7MTP - chains M and N of the 60 polymer chains in the assembly; structure by electron microscopy, 2.79 A resolution.

Chain M (and N):
Molecule: Capsid protein VP1
Source organism: Adeno-associated virus 9
Notes: chain N of this document is another copy of the same molecule, construct and numbering; everything in this record applies to it too
UniProtKB: Q6JC40 (Q6JC40_9VIRU); residue numbers follow UniProt; this construct covers 219-736
Amino-acid sequence (518 residues; row label = number of the first residue in the row):
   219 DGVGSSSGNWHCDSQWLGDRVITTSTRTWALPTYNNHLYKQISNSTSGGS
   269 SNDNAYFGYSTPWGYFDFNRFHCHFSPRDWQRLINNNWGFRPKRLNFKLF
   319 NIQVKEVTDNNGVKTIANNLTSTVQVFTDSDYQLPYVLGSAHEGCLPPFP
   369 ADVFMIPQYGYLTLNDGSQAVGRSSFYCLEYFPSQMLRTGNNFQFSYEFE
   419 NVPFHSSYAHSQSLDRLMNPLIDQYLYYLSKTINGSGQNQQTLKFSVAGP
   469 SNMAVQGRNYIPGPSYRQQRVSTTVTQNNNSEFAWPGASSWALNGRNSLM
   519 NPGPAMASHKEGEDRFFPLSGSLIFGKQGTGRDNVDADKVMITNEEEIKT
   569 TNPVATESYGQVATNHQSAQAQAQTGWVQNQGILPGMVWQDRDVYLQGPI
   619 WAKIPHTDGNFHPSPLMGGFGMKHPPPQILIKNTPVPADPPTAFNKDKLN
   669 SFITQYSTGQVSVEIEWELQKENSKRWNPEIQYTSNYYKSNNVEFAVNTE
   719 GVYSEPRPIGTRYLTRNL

Interface between chain M and chain N:
Residue-residue contacts (106; chain M residue first):
  Val221(M) with Arg406(N), hydrogen bond (backbone-side chain)
  Gly222(M) with Val221(N); Arg406(N); Thr407(N); Asn409(N)
  Ser223(M) with Asp219(N), hydrogen bond (side chain-backbone); Arg406(N); Asn409(N)
  Ser224(M) with Met404(N); Asn409(N), hydrogen bond (backbone-side chain)
  Gly226(M) with Met404(N)
  Asn227(M) with Gln403(N); Met404(N)
  Trp228(M) with Gln343(N); Glu398(N), hydrogen bond (side chain-backbone); Phe400(N); Pro401(N); Ser402(N), hydrogen bond (backbone-backbone); Met404(N), hydrophobic
  His229(M) with Pro401(N)
  Cys230(M) with Tyr399(N); Phe400(N); Pro401(N)
  Ser232(M) with Tyr399(N), hydrogen bond
  Ala248(M) with Pro655(N), hydrophobic; Leu667(N), hydrophobic
  Pro250(M) with Pro658(N), hydrophobic; Pro659(N)
  Tyr252(M) with Thr660(N)
  Ser294(M) with Tyr399(N), hydrogen bond
  Asp297(M) with Tyr399(N), hydrogen bond
  Asn319(M) with Met404(N), hydrogen bond; Arg406(N)
  Ile320(M) with Arg406(N)
  Gln321(M) with Thr339(N), hydrogen bond; Ser340(N); Val654(N)
  Lys323(M) with Asn337(N); Thr339(N); Val654(N)
  Val325(M) with Asp657(N)
  Val331(M) with Asn328(N)
  Thr333(M) with Asn328(N)
  Ile334(M) with Glu324(N); Ala656(N), hydrophobic; Asp657(N)
  Asn336(M) with Glu324(N); Asn337(N), hydrogen bond; Thr339(N), hydrogen bond
  Leu338(M) with Thr339(N)
  Glu361(M) with Lys664(N)
  Gly362(M) with Phe662(N)
  Phe367(M) with Tyr257(N), hydrophobic; Phe394(N), hydrophobic; Cys396(N), hydrophobic
  Pro368(M) with Cys396(N); Glu398(N)
  Ala369(M) with Tyr257(N), hydrophobic; Glu398(N)
  Asp370(M) with Lys666(N), salt bridge
  Val371(M) with Pro653(N), hydrophobic; Lys666(N); Leu667(N), hydrogen bond (backbone-backbone); Phe670(N), hydrophobic
  Phe372(M) with Leu667(N)
  Met373(M) with Pro658(N), hydrophobic; Pro659(N); Ala661(N); Phe662(N); Asn663(N)
  Ile374(M) with Phe662(N)
  Pro375(M) with Phe662(N), hydrophobic
  Thr407(M) with Arg406(N)
  Tyr674(M) with Pro655(N), hydrogen bond (side chain-backbone); Ala656(N); Asp657(N)
  Thr676(M) with Pro655(N)
  Tyr705(M) with Val389(N); Arg391(N)
  Tyr706(M) with Val389(N)
  Lys707(M) with Asp384(N); Gln387(N); Ala388(N); Val389(N)
  Ser708(M) with Gln387(N); Ala388(N), hydrogen bond (backbone-backbone); Val389(N)
  Asn709(M) with Gln259(N); Phe275(N); Gln387(N), hydrogen bond
  Asn710(M) with Gln259(N), hydrogen bond
  Val711(M) with Tyr277(N); Ala388(N), hydrophobic; Ser392(N)
  Ala714(M) with Tyr277(N); Phe394(N), hydrophobic
  Val715(M) with Tyr257(N); Tyr277(N), hydrophobic; Phe394(N), hydrophobic
  Asn716(M) with Lys258(N); Gln259(N)
  Thr717(M) with Lys258(N); Gln259(N)
  Glu718(M) with Leu256(N)
  Gly719(M) with Tyr257(N); Lys666(N), hydrogen bond (backbone-side chain)
Also at the interface, not in a pair above, chain M (61 interface residues in all): Asp231, Thr246, Thr251, Phe318, Gly408, Gln678, Ser703, Asn704, Val720
Also at the interface, not in a pair above, chain N (55 interface residues in all): Thr264, Asn336, Leu338, Gly390, Leu405, Gly408, Thr652, Ile671

In short:
61 residues of chain M face 55 of chain N across their interface, with 18 hydrogen bonds and 1 salt bridge.
Polar pairs include Asp370(M)-Lys666(N), Val221(M)-Arg406(N) and Ser223(M)-Asp219(N).
Both chains are Capsid protein VP1 (Adeno-associated virus 9). Entry 7MTP (Structure of the adeno-associated
virus 9 capsid at pH 5.5) was determined by electron microscopy (same publication as 7MTG, 7MTW, 7MTZ, 7MUA
and 7MT0).
